PDB entry 2ASS | X-ray diffraction, 3.00 A resolution | chains A and B of the 3 polymer chains in the assembly

[Chain A]
Molecule: S-phase kinase-associated protein 1A
Source organism: Homo sapiens
Reference sequence: P63208 (SKP1_HUMAN); the construct lacks a stretch of the UniProt sequence and is renumbered around it, so the offset changes along the chain: 1002-1037 = UniProt 1-36; 1038-1064 = UniProt 43-69; 1071-1160 = UniProt 70-159
Sequence (159 residues; numbered 1002 to 1160 plus 6 insertion-coded residues; 6 numbers in that range are skipped by the numbering (no residue carries them; nothing is unmodelled there); the number before each row is that of its first residue):
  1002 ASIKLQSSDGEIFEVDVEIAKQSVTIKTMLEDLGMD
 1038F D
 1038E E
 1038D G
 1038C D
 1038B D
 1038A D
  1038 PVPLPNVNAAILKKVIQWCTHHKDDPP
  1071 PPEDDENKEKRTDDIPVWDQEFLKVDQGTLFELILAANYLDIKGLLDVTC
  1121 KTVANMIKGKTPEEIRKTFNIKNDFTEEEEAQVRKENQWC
Disordered / not traced: 1038F, 1038E, 1038D, 1038C, 1038B, 1038A, 1071-1080
Differences from the reference sequence: engineered mutation Ala1002 (Pro1 in P63208)

[Chain B]
Molecule: S-phase kinase-associated protein 2
Source organism: Homo sapiens
Reference sequence: Q13309 (SKP2_HUMAN); residues 2089-2424 here correspond to UniProt positions 89-424 (UniProt number = residue number - 2000)
Sequence (336 residues; numbered 2089 to 2424; the number before each row is that of its first residue):
  2089 RENFPGVSWDSLPDELLLGIFSCLCLPELLKVSGVCKRWYRLASDESLWQ
  2139 TLDLTGKNLHPDVTGRLLSQGVIAFRCPRSFMDQPLAEHFSPFRVQHMDL
  2189 SNSVIEVSTLHGILSQCSKLQNLSLEGLRLSDPIVNTLAKNSNLVRLNLS
  2239 GCSGFSEFALQTLLSSCSRLDELNLSWCFDFTEKHVQVAVAHVSETITQL
  2289 NLSGYRKNLQKSDLSTLVRRCPNLVHLDLSDSVMLKNDCFQEFFQLNYLQ
  2339 HLSLSRCYDIIPETLLELGEIPTLKTLQVFGIVPDGTLQLLKEALPHLQI
  2389 NCSHFTTIARPTIGNKKNQEIWGIKCRLTLQKPSCL
Disordered / not traced: 2089-2094, 2420-2424
Small-molecule neighbours:
  - benzamidine (BEN), molecule 1: Phe2169, Ser2191, Val2192
  - benzamidine (BEN), molecule 2: Ala2227, Lys2228, Ser2230, Thr2250, Ser2253, Ser2254
Swiss-Prot annotation at these positions:
  - region: Gly2402 to Leu2424 (Mediates interaction with IFI27)
  - modified residue: Ser2179 (Phosphoserine)

[How chain A and chain B interact]
Contacting residue pairs (50):
  Gln1097(A) - Trp2097(B)
  Leu1100(A) - Trp2097(B)  hydrophobic
  Phe1101(A) - Ser2096(B)
  Phe1101(A) - Trp2097(B)
  Phe1101(A) - Leu2100(B)  hydrophobic
  Ile1104(A) - Leu2104(B)
  Asn1108(A) - Leu2104(B)
  Leu1116(A) - Leu2104(B)  hydrophobic
  Cys1120(A) - Leu2104(B)  hydrophobic
  Cys1120(A) - Gly2107(B)
  Cys1120(A) - Ile2108(B)
  Lys1121(A) - Cys2111(B)
  Val1123(A) - Trp2097(B)  hydrophobic
  Val1123(A) - Ile2108(B)  hydrophobic
  Ala1124(A) - Ile2108(B)
  Ala1124(A) - Cys2111(B)  hydrophobic
  Ile1127(A) - Glu2116(B)
  Ile1127(A) - Lys2119(B)  hydrogen bond (backbone-side chain)
  Ile1127(A) - Val2120(B)  hydrophobic
  Lys1128(A) - Cys2111(B)
  Lys1128(A) - Glu2116(B)
  Gly1129(A) - Glu2116(B)  hydrogen bond (backbone-side chain)
  Gly1129(A) - Lys2119(B)
  Lys1130(A) - Lys2119(B)  hydrogen bond (backbone-side chain)
  Pro1132(A) - Gly2122(B)
  Ile1135(A) - Val2123(B)  hydrophobic
  Arg1136(A) - Val2123(B)
  Phe1139(A) - Trp2097(B)
  Asn1140(A) - Ser2096(B)
  Ile1141(A) - Asp2098(B)
  Asp1144(A) - Cys2124(B)
  Asp1144(A) - Lys2125(B)
  Phe1145(A) - Gly2122(B)
  Phe1145(A) - Val2123(B)
  Phe1145(A) - Cys2124(B)
  Phe1145(A) - Lys2125(B)
  Phe1145(A) - Tyr2128(B)  hydrophobic
  Val1153(A) - Tyr2128(B)  hydrophobic
  Glu1156(A) - Tyr2128(B)  hydrogen bond
  Glu1156(A) - Arg2154(B)  hydrogen bond (backbone-side chain)
  Asn1157(A) - Leu2118(B)
  Asn1157(A) - Ser2121(B)
  Trp1159(A) - Leu2114(B)  hydrophobic
  Trp1159(A) - Leu2118(B)  hydrophobic
  Trp1159(A) - Leu2142(B)  hydrophobic
  Trp1159(A) - Lys2145(B)  hydrogen bond (backbone-side chain)
  Trp1159(A) - Val2151(B)  hydrophobic
  Trp1159(A) - Leu2155(B)  hydrophobic
  Cys1160(A) - Leu2118(B)  hydrophobic
  Cys1160(A) - Leu2418(B)  hydrophobic
Also at the interface, not in a pair above, chain A (32 interface residues in all): Asp1083, Leu1105, Lys1142, Asn1143, Glu1149
Also at the interface, not in a pair above, chain B (32 interface residues in all): Val2095, Pro2101, Glu2103, Leu2112, Pro2115, Trp2127, Leu2147

[Summary]
Chain A and chain B each contribute 32 residues to their interface; the contacts include 6 hydrogen bonds.
Polar contacts include Ile1127(A)-Lys2119(B), Gly1129(A)-Glu2116(B) and Lys1130(A)-Lys2119(B). Bound to chain
B: benzamidine.
Here chain A is S-phase kinase-associated protein 1A and chain B is S-phase kinase-associated protein 2, both
from Homo sapiens. Entry 2ASS (Crystal structure of the Skp1-Skp2-Cks1 complex) was determined by X-ray
diffraction, deposited together with 2AST.
